Entry 5CBG (X-ray diffraction, 3.14 A resolution); this record covers chains D and E of the 4 polymer chains in the assembly.

== Chain D (and E) ==
Name: Ion transport 2 domain protein
Organism: Tsukamurella paurometabola (strain ATCC 8368 / DSM 20162 / JCM 10117 / NBRC 16120 / NCTC 13040)
Notes: chain E of this document is another copy of the same molecule, construct and numbering; everything in this record applies to it too
UniProtKB: D5UM26 (D5UM26_TSUPD); numbering as in UniProt (aligned over 1-123)
Amino-acid sequence (129 residues; row label = number of the first residue in the row):
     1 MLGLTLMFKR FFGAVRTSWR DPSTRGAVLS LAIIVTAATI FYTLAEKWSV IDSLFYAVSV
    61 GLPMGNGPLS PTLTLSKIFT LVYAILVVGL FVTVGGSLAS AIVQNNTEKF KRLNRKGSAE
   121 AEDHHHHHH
Not modelled in the structure: 1-4, 107-129
Sequence notes: expression tag (124-129)
Bound ions: Ca2+: S59, L62 (shared with 1 residue of chain B)
Reported in the primary citation:
  - Ca2+ coordination: P63, N66

== Chain D / chain E interface ==
Residue-residue contacts (51):
  T5(D) with F41(E)
  L6(D) with L75(E), hydrophobic; I78(E), hydrophobic; F79(E), hydrophobic
  K9(D) with I34(E); A37(E); F79(E); V82(E); Y83(E); L86(E)
  R10(D) with V82(E)
  G13(D) with L86(E)
  A14(D) with V82(E), hydrophobic; L86(E)
  I51(D) with T74(E)
  D52(D) with K77(E), salt bridge
  L54(D) with L81(E), hydrophobic
  F55(D) with Y56(E); P71(E); K77(E); T80(E); L81(E), hydrophobic
  V58(D) with L81(E), hydrophobic
  L62(D) with A84(E), hydrophobic; I85(E); V88(E), hydrophobic
  P63(D) with S59(E); V60(E); G61(E); L62(E); V88(E)
  M64(D) with S59(E); V60(E), hydrogen bond (backbone-backbone); N66(E); T80(E); L81(E), hydrophobic; A84(E), hydrophobic
  G65(D) with N66(E)
  G67(D) with S70(E)
  F91(D) with I85(E), hydrophobic
  G95(D) with V88(E); G89(E)
  L98(D) with I85(E), hydrophobic
  A99(D) with G89(E); L90(E)
  I102(D) with I34(E), hydrophobic; L86(E); L90(E), hydrophobic
  V103(D) with G26(E); A27(E); S30(E)
Also at the interface, not in a pair above, chain D (25 interface residues in all): T17, N66, N106
Also at the interface, not in a pair above, chain E (30 interface residues in all): P63

== Overview ==
25 residues of chain D and 30 residues of chain E are in contact; the contacts include 1 hydrogen bond and 1
salt bridge. Among the polar pairs are D52(D)-K77(E) and M64(D)-V60(E). S59(D) and L62(D) coordinate Ca2+. The
paper reports Ca2+ coordination by P63(D) and N66(D).
Both chains are Ion transport 2 domain protein (Tsukamurella paurometabola (strain ATCC 8368 / DSM 20162 / JCM
10117 / NBRC 16120 / NCTC 13040)). Entry 5CBG (Calcium activated non-selective cation channel) was determined
by X-ray diffraction (same publication as 5CBF and 5CBH).
